6R94 - chains J and A of the 10 polymer chains in the assembly; structure by electron microscopy, 3.50 A resolution.

Chain J:
Molecule: Human alpha-satellite DNA (145-MER) with abasic sites at positions 97-98
Sequence (147 nucleotides; row label = number of the first residue in the row):
     1 ATCAATATCC ACCTGCAGAT TCTACCAAAA GTGTATTTGG AAACTGCTCC ATCAAAAGGC
    61 ATGTTCAGCT GAACCAGCTG AACATGCCTT TTGATGX
    97 GX
    98 AGCAGTTTCC AAATACACTT TTGGTAGAAT CTGCAGGTGG ATATTGAT
Modified residues: 3DR (1',2'-dideoxyribofuranose-5'-phosphate) at position 97; 3DR (1',2'-dideoxyribofuranose-5'-phosphate) at position 98

Chain A:
Protein: Histone H3.1
From: Homo sapiens
Reference sequence: P68431 (H31_HUMAN); residues 1-136 here = UniProt positions 1-136
Amino-acid sequence (139 residues; row label = number of the first residue in the row; numbers below 1 keep their minus sign (Gly-2 is residue -2)):
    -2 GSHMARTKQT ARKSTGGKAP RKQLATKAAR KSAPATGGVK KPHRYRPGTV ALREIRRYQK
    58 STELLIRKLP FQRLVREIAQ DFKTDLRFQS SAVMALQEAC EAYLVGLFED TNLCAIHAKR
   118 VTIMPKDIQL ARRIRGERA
Unresolved in the structure: -2 to 35
Construct notes: expression tag (-2 to 0)
Curated features (UniProtKB/Swiss-Prot):
  - modified residue: Arg3 (Asymmetric dimethylarginine), Thr4 (Phosphothreonine), Lys5 (Allysine), Gln6 (5-glutamyl dopamine), Thr7 (Phosphothreonine), Arg9 (Citrulline), Lys10 (N6,N6,N6-trimethyllysine), Ser11 (ADP-ribosylserine), Thr12 (Phosphothreonine), Lys15 (N6-(2-hydroxyisobutyryl)lysine), Arg18 (Asymmetric dimethylarginine), Lys19 (N6-(2-hydroxyisobutyryl)lysine), Lys24 (N6-(2-hydroxyisobutyryl)lysine), Arg27 (Citrulline), Lys28 (N6,N6,N6-trimethyllysine), Ser29 (ADP-ribosylserine), Lys37 (N6,N6,N6-trimethyllysine), Lys38 (N6-methyllysine), Tyr42 (Phosphotyrosine), Lys57 (N6,N6,N6-trimethyllysine) and 8 more in UniProt
  - lipidation: Lys19 (N6-decanoyllysine)
  - natural variant: Lys28 (K28M: In GLM), Lys37 (K37I: Found in pediatric undifferentiated soft tissue sarcoma samples; uncertain significance; K37M: Found in pediatric undifferentiated soft tissue sarcoma samples; uncertain significance)

How chain J and chain A interact:
Residue-residue contacts (21; chain J residue first):
  DA5(J) with Val36(A), phosphate contact
  DT6(J) with Tyr42(A), sugar contact
  DA7(J) with Arg50(A), hydrogen bond to the phosphate
  DT8(J) with Arg50(A), phosphate contact
  DA72(J) with Lys116(A), salt bridge to the phosphate
  DA81(J) with Pro44(A), phosphate contact
  DA82(J) with Tyr42(A), sugar contact; Pro44(A), phosphate contact; Gly45(A), hydrogen bond to the phosphate; Thr46(A), hydrogen bond to the phosphate; Val47(A), hydrogen bond to the phosphate; Ala48(A), hydrogen bond to the phosphate
  DC83(J) with His40(A), phosphate contact; Arg41(A), phosphate contact; Tyr42(A), hydrogen bond to the phosphate
  DT90(J) with Arg64(A), phosphate contact; Leu66(A), phosphate contact; Arg70(A), salt bridge to the phosphate
  DT91(J) with Arg64(A), phosphate contact; Leu66(A), phosphate contact
  DC100(J) with Arg84(A), sugar contact
Also at the interface, not in a pair above, chain J (15 interface residues in all): DA4, DC9, DG71, DG99
Also at the interface, not in a pair above, chain A (20 interface residues in all): Arg43, Arg54, Lys57, Lys65, Pro67

In short:
15 residues of chain J face 20 of chain A across their interface; the contacts include 6 hydrogen bonds and 2
salt bridges. Among the polar pairs are DA7(J)-Arg50(A), DA82(J)-Gly45(A) and DA82(J)-Thr46(A).
Chain J is Human alpha-satellite DNA (145-MER) with abasic sites at positions 97-98 and chain A is Histone
H3.1 (Homo sapiens); the structure, Cryo-EM structure of NCP_THF2(-3), was determined by electron microscopy
together with 6R8Y, 6R8Z, 6R90, 6R91, 6R92 and 6R93 from the same study.
